PDB entry 6F42 | electron microscopy, 5.50 A resolution (low resolution: residue-level contacts below are approximate; hydrogen-bond / salt-bridge calls are withheld) | chains V and Y of the 22 polymer chains in the assembly

[Chain V]
Protein: Transcription factor IIIB 70 kDa subunit
From: Saccharomyces cerevisiae (strain ATCC 204508 / S288c)
Reference sequence: P29056 (TF3B_YEAST); residues 1-596 here = UniProt positions 1-596
Chain sequence (596 residues; numbered 1 to 596; the number before each row is that of its first residue):
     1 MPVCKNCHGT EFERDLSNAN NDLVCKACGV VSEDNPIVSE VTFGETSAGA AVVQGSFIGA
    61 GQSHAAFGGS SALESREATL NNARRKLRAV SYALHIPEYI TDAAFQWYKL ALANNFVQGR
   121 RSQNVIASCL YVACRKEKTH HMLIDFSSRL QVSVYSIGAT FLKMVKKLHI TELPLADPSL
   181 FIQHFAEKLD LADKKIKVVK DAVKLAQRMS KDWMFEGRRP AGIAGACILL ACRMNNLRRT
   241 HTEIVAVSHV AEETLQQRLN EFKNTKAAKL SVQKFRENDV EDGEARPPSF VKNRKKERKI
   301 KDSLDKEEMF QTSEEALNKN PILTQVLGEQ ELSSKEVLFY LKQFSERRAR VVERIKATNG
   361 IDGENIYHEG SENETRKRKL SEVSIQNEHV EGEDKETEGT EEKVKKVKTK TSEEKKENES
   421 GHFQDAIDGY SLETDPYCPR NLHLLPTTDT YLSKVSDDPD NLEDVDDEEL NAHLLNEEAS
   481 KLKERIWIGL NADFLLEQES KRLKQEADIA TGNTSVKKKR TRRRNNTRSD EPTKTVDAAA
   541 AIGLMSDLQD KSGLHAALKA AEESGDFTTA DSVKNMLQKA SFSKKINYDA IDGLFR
Unresolved in the structure: 1, 41-72, 298-437, 506-596
Ion coordination: Zn2+: Cys-4, Cys-7, Cys-25
Curated features (UniProtKB/Swiss-Prot):
  - zinc finger: Met-1 to Glu-33 (TFIIB-type)
  - binding site (Zn(2+)): Cys-4, Cys-7, Cys-25, Cys-28
  - modified residue (Phosphoserine): Ser-381, Ser-384

[Chain Y]
Molecule: Template DNA
Sequence (81 nucleotides; numbered 1 to 81; the number before each row is that of its first residue):
     1 CCAAATGTCC ACGAAGGGTT ACTTCGCGAA CACACTATTG CGAAAAAAAC ATTTATTTAT
    61 AGTAGCCGAA AATAGTGGAC G
Unresolved in the structure: 1-33, 77-81

[Chain V / chain Y interface]
Residue-residue contacts (15; chain V residue first):
  Asn-115(V) / DC50(Y)
  Gln-118(V) / DC50(Y)
  Gln-118(V) / DA51(Y)
  Arg-120(V) / DA51(Y)
  Arg-120(V) / DT52(Y)
  Arg-218(V) / DG62(Y)
  Arg-218(V) / DT63(Y)
  Arg-219(V) / DT63(Y)
  Val-250(V) / DA64(Y)
  Ala-251(V) / DA64(Y)
  Ala-251(V) / DG65(Y)
  Glu-253(V) / DA64(Y)
  Glu-253(V) / DG65(Y)
  Thr-254(V) / DT63(Y)
  Arg-258(V) / DT63(Y)
Other interface residues (no listed pair), chain V (12 interface residues in all): Gly-119, Ser-289
Other interface residues (no listed pair), chain Y (8 interface residues in all): DA61

[In short]
Chain V and chain Y form an interface of 12 and 8 residues respectively. Cys-4(V), Cys-7(V) and Cys-25(V)
coordinate Zn2+. UniProt lists 4 Zn2+-binding residues on chain V.
Chain V is Transcription factor IIIB 70 kDa subunit (Saccharomyces cerevisiae (strain ATCC 204508 / S288c))
and chain Y is Template DNA; the structure, RNA Polymerase III closed complex CC1, was determined by electron
microscopy (same publication as 6F40, 6F41 and 6F44).
